PDB entry 6CGS | X-ray diffraction, 1.72 A resolution | chains A and B

== Chain A (and B) ==
Name: Cadherin-7
Organism: Mus musculus
Notes: fragment: ec1-2; chain B of this document is another copy of the same molecule, construct and numbering; everything in this record applies to it too
UniProt: Q8BM92 (CADH7_MOUSE); residues 1-207 here correspond to UniProt positions 48-254 (UniProt number = residue number + 47)
Sequence (207 residues; each row starts with the number of its first residue):
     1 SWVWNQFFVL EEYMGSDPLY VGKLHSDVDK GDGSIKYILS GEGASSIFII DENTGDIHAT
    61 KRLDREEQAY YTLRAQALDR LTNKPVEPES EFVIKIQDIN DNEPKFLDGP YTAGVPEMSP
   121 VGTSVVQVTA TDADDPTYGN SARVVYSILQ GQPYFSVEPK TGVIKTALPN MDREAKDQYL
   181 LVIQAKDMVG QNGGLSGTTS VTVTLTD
Ion coordination: Ca2+ site 1: Glu-11, Glu-12, Asp-64, Glu-66, Asp-101; Ca2+ site 2: Glu-11, Glu-66, Asp-98, Ile-99, Asp-101, Asp-134; Ca2+ site 3: Asn-100, Asn-102, Asp-132, Asp-134, Ser-141, Asp-187
From the paper describing this entry:
  - specificity-determining residues: Tyr-20, Gln-97

== Chain A / chain B interface ==
Contacting residue pairs - 49 pairs, chain A then chain B:
  Ser-1(A) with Ser-26(B); Asp-27(B), hydrogen bond (backbone-side chain); Glu-87(B), hydrogen bond (backbone-side chain)
  Trp-2(A) with His-25(B); Tyr-37(B), hydrophobic; Ala-75(B); Gln-76(B); Ala-77(B), hydrophobic; Glu-87(B); Pro-88(B), hydrogen bond (side chain-backbone); Ser-90(B)
  Val-3(A) with His-25(B), hydrogen bond (backbone-backbone); Asp-27(B)
  Trp-4(A) with Trp-4(B); Asn-5(B); Phe-7(B), hydrophobic; Leu-24(B), hydrophobic; Ser-90(B); Phe-92(B), hydrophobic
  Asn-5(A) with Trp-4(B)
  Phe-7(A) with Trp-4(B), hydrophobic
  Phe-8(A) with Tyr-20(B), hydrophobic; Val-21(B)
  Tyr-20(A) with Phe-8(B), hydrophobic; Gln-97(B); Tyr-138(B)
  Val-21(A) with Phe-8(B)
  Gly-22(A) with Phe-8(B)
  Lys-23(A) with Lys-95(B)
  Leu-24(A) with Trp-4(B), hydrophobic
  His-25(A) with Trp-2(B); Val-3(B), hydrogen bond (backbone-backbone)
  Ser-26(A) with Ser-1(B)
  Asp-27(A) with Ser-1(B), hydrogen bond (side chain-backbone); Val-3(B)
  Tyr-37(A) with Trp-2(B), hydrophobic
  Thr-54(A) with Thr-137(B)
  Asp-56(A) with Tyr-138(B)
  His-58(A) with Tyr-138(B)
  Ala-75(A) with Trp-2(B)
  Gln-76(A) with Trp-2(B)
  Ala-77(A) with Trp-2(B)
  Glu-87(A) with Ser-1(B), hydrogen bond (side chain-backbone); Trp-2(B)
  Pro-88(A) with Trp-2(B), hydrogen bond (backbone-side chain)
  Ser-90(A) with Trp-2(B); Trp-4(B)
  Phe-92(A) with Trp-4(B), hydrophobic
  Gln-97(A) with Tyr-20(B)
Interface residues without a listed pair, chain A (30 interface residues in all): Val-28, Glu-89, Glu-91
Interface residues without a listed pair, chain B (27 interface residues in all): Gly-22, Glu-91
The authors on this interface:
  - pairs named by the authors: Tyr-20(A)/Gln-97(B), Gln-97(A)/Tyr-20(B)
  - interface residues, chain A: Trp-2(A), Trp-4(A)

== Summary ==
30 residues of chain A face 27 of chain B across their interface, with 8 hydrogen bonds. Among the polar pairs
are Ser-1(A)/Asp-27(B), Ser-1(A)/Glu-87(B) and Trp-2(A)/Pro-88(B). The paper describes contacts between
Tyr-20(A) and Gln-97(B) and Gln-97(A) and Tyr-20(B). The paper reports interface residues Trp-2(A) and
Trp-4(A); specificity determinants Tyr-20(A) and Gln-97(A).
Both chains are Cadherin-7 (Mus musculus). Entry 6CGS (mouse cadherin-7 EC1-2 adhesive fragment) was
determined by X-ray diffraction, deposited together with 6CG6, 6CG7, 6CGB and 6CGU.
